PDB entry 9L6B | X-ray diffraction, 2.30 A resolution | chains A and B of the 3 polymer chains in the assembly

Chain A:
Protein: UPF0225 protein YchJ -A
Organism: Salmonella enterica subsp. enterica serovar Typhimurium str. 14028S
UniProt: A0A0F6B249 (A0A0F6B249_SALT1); residue numbers follow UniProt; this construct covers 1-60
Chain sequence (60 residues; each row starts with the number of its first residue):
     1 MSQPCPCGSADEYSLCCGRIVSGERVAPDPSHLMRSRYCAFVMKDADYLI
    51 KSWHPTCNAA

Chain B:
Protein: UPF0225 protein YchJ -B
Organism: Salmonella enterica subsp. enterica serovar Typhimurium str. 14028S
UniProt: A0A0F6B249 (A0A0F6B249_SALT1); numbering as in UniProt (aligned over 61-120)
Chain sequence (60 residues; each row starts with the number of its first residue):
    61 AFRDDIIAGFANTRWLGLTIFEHTWSEAENTGYVSFIARFSEQGKNGAII
   111 ERSRFIKENG

How chain A and chain B interact:
Contacting residue pairs (38; chain A residue first):
  Asp29(A) with His83(B); Trp85(B)
  Pro30(A) with His83(B); Trp85(B), hydrophobic; Val94(B); Phe115(B), hydrophobic
  Ser31(A) with Ile80(B); His83(B), hydrogen bond (backbone-side chain); Val94(B)
  Leu33(A) with Phe115(B), hydrophobic
  Met34(A) with Val94(B), hydrophobic; Phe96(B), hydrophobic; Phe115(B), hydrophobic
  Tyr38(A) with Trp75(B); Leu76(B); Gly77(B), hydrogen bond (side chain-backbone); Leu78(B), hydrophobic
  Phe41(A) with Phe70(B), hydrophobic; Trp75(B)
  Val42(A) with Trp75(B), hydrophobic
  Lys44(A) with Phe70(B)
  Ala46(A) with Ile66(B), hydrophobic; Ile67(B), hydrophobic; Phe70(B)
  Asp47(A) with Arg63(B), salt bridge
  Leu49(A) with Ile66(B), hydrophobic
  Ile50(A) with Arg63(B); Ile66(B), hydrophobic
  Trp53(A) with Phe62(B)
  His54(A) with Ile116(B); Glu118(B), salt bridge
  Cys57(A) with Phe62(B)
  Asn58(A) with Ala61(B)
  Ala59(A) with Phe62(B), hydrogen bond (backbone-backbone); Arg63(B), hydrogen bond (backbone-backbone)
  Ala60(A) with Ala61(B), hydrogen bond (backbone-backbone); Phe62(B), hydrogen bond (backbone-backbone); Arg63(B)
Interface residues without a listed pair, chain A (24 interface residues in all): Cys7, Arg35, Arg37, Ala40, Asp45
Interface residues without a listed pair, chain B (22 interface residues in all): Thr84, Gly92, Ala98, Ser113

Summary:
Chain A and chain B form an interface of 24 and 22 residues respectively; the contacts include 6 hydrogen
bonds and 2 salt bridges. Polar pairs include Asp47(A)-Arg63(B), His54(A)-Glu118(B) and Ser31(A)-His83(B).
Chain A is UPF0225 protein YchJ -A and chain B is UPF0225 protein YchJ -B, both from Salmonella enterica
subsp. enterica serovar Typhimurium str. 14028S; the structure, A ROS-Sensing Transcription Factor Promotes
RpoS Accumulation to Resist Oxidative Stress, was determined by X-ray diffraction.
